8TU0 - chains g and z of the 60 polymer chains in the assembly; structure by electron microscopy, 2.72 A resolution.

Chain g (and z):
Name: VP2
Source organism: Canine minute virus
Notes: chain z of this document is another copy of the same molecule, construct and numbering; everything in this record applies to it too
UniProtKB: Q8QQV4 (Q8QQV4_9VIRU); residue numbers follow UniProt; this construct covers 1-571
Sequence (571 residues; row label = number of the first residue in the row):
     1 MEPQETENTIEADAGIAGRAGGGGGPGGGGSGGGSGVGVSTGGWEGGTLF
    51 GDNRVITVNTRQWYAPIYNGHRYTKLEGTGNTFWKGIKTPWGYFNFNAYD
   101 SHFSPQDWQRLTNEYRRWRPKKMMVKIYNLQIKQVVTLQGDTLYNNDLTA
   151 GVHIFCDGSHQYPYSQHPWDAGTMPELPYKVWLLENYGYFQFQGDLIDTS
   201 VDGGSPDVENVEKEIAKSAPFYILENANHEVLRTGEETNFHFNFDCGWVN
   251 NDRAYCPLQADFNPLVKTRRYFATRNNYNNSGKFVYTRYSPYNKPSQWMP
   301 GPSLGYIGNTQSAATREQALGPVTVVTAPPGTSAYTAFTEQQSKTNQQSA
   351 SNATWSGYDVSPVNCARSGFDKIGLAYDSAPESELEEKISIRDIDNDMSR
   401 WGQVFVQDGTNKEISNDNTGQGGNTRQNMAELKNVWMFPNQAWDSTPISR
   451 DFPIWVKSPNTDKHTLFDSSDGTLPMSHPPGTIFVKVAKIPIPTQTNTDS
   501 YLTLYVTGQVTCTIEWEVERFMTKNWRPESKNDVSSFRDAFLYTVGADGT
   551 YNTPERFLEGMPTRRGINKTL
Not modelled in the structure: 1-33

Chain g / chain z interface:
Contacting residue pairs - 71 pairs, chain g then chain z:
  G47(g) - K524(z)
  S104(g) - W526(z)
  P105(g) - W526(z)
  P105(g) - P528(z)
  Q106(g) - F521(z)
  Q106(g) - T523(z)
  Q106(g) - N525(z)
  Q106(g) - W526(z)  hydrogen bond (backbone-backbone)
  Q106(g) - R527(z)
  Q106(g) - E529(z)  hydrogen bond
  Q109(g) - P528(z)
  Q109(g) - E529(z)  hydrogen bond (side chain-backbone)
  Q109(g) - K531(z)
  R110(g) - F521(z)  hydrogen bond (side chain-backbone)
  N113(g) - K531(z)
  E114(g) - E114(z)
  E114(g) - F521(z)
  E176(g) - W526(z)
  P178(g) - W526(z)
  R520(g) - R520(z)
  F521(g) - Q106(z)
  F521(g) - R110(z)  hydrogen bond (backbone-side chain)
  F521(g) - E114(z)
  T523(g) - Q106(z)
  K524(g) - G47(z)
  N525(g) - Q106(z)
  W526(g) - S104(z)
  W526(g) - P105(z)
  W526(g) - Q106(z)  hydrogen bond (backbone-backbone)
  W526(g) - E176(z)
  W526(g) - P178(z)
  W526(g) - Y543(z)
  W526(g) - Y551(z)  hydrogen bond
  R527(g) - Q106(z)
  R527(g) - A540(z)
  R527(g) - L542(z)  hydrogen bond (side chain-backbone)
  R527(g) - T544(z)  hydrogen bond
  P528(g) - P105(z)
  P528(g) - Q109(z)
  P528(g) - V534(z)
  P528(g) - Y543(z)
  P528(g) - M561(z)  hydrophobic
  E529(g) - Q106(z)  hydrogen bond
  E529(g) - Q109(z)  hydrogen bond (backbone-side chain)
  E529(g) - V534(z)
  S530(g) - D533(z)  hydrogen bond
  S530(g) - V534(z)
  S530(g) - S535(z)  hydrogen bond
  K531(g) - Q109(z)
  K531(g) - N113(z)
  K531(g) - D533(z)  hydrogen bond (backbone-side chain)
  N532(g) - D533(z)
  D533(g) - S530(z)  hydrogen bond
  D533(g) - K531(z)  hydrogen bond (side chain-backbone)
  D533(g) - N532(z)
  D533(g) - D533(z)
  V534(g) - P528(z)
  V534(g) - E529(z)
  V534(g) - S530(z)
  S535(g) - S530(z)  hydrogen bond
  S535(g) - S536(z)
  S535(g) - R565(z)
  S536(g) - S535(z)
  A540(g) - R527(z)
  L542(g) - R527(z)  hydrogen bond (backbone-side chain)
  Y543(g) - W526(z)
  Y543(g) - P528(z)
  T544(g) - R527(z)  hydrogen bond
  Y551(g) - W526(z)  hydrogen bond
  M561(g) - P528(z)  hydrophobic
  R565(g) - S535(z)
Other interface residues (no listed pair), chain g (37 interface residues in all): L177, R450, M522, F541
Other interface residues (no listed pair), chain z (37 interface residues in all): L177, R450, M522, F541

In short:
The chain g/chain z interface involves 37 residues from each chain, with 20 hydrogen bonds. Polar pairs
include Q106(g)-E529(z), Q109(g)-E529(z) and R110(g)-F521(z).
Both chains are VP2 (Canine minute virus). Entry 8TU0 (The Capsid of Canine Minute Virus) was determined by
electron microscopy, deposited together with 8TU1 and 8TU2.
